Entry 5H6H (X-ray diffraction, 1.45 A resolution); this record covers chain A.

[Chain A]
Molecule: Uncharacterized protein TM_0416
From: Thermotoga maritima MSB8
Reference sequence: Q9WYP7 (Y416_THEMA); numbering as in UniProt (aligned over 1-270)
Sequence (290 residues; row label = number of the first residue in the row; numbers below 1 keep their minus sign (Met-19 is residue -19)):
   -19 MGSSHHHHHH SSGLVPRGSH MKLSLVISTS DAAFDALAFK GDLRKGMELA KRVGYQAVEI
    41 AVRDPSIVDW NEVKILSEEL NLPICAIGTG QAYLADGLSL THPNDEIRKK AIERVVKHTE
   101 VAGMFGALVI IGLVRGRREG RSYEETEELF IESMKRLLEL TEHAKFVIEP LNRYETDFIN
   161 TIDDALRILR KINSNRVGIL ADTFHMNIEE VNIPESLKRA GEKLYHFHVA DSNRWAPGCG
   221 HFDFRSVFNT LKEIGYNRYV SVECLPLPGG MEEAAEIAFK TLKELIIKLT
Disordered / not traced: -19 to 0, 270
Sequence notes: expression tag (-19 to 0)
Bound ions: Mn2+: Glu149, Asp182, His208, Glu243
What the authors report for this chain:
  - Mn2+ coordination: Glu149, Asp182, His208, Glu243
  - Mn2+ coordination through a water molecule: His185, Arg214
  - self-association interface (contacts with another copy of this molecule); pairs are residue here / residue on that copy: Asn152-Tyr154 (hydrogen bond)
  - catalytic residues: Glu149, Glu243 (proposed by the authors, not directly observed)

[Overview]
The Mn2+ site is built by Glu149, Asp182, His208 and Glu243. The paper reports catalytic residues Glu149 and
Glu243; Mn2+ coordination by Glu149, Asp182 and His208 among others.
Chain A is Uncharacterized protein TM_0416 (Thermotoga maritima MSB8); the structure, Crystal Structure of
Hyperthermophilic Thermotoga maritima L-Ribulose 3-Epimerase with Mn2+, was determined by X-ray diffraction
together with 5B7Y, 5B7Z, 5B80 and 5H1W from the same study.
